PDB entry 8K29 | electron microscopy, 3.18 A resolution | chains P and I of the 12 polymer chains in the assembly

Chain P:
Molecule: 60-nt RNA strand
Organism: Vibrio phage ICP1_2004_A
Sequence (60 nucleotides; numbered -7 to 52; the number before each row is that of its first residue; numbers below 1 keep their minus sign (C-7 is residue -7)):
    -7 CUUAAAGAGU CAACCCUUUG CUUAUCUUCC CUAUUUAAAU GUUAGCAGCC GCAUAGGCUG

Chain I:
Name: Csy4
Organism: Vibrio phage ICP1_2004_A
UniProtKB: F1D5V5 (F1D5V5_9CAUD); residues 0-167 here correspond to UniProt positions 1-168 (UniProt number = residue number + 1)
Chain sequence (168 residues; row label = number of the first residue in the row; numbering starts at 0):
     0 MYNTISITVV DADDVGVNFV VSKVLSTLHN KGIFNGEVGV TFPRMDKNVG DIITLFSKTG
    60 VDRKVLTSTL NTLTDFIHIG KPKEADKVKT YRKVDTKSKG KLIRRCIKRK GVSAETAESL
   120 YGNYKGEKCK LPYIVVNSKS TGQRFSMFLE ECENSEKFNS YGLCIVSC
Disordered / not traced: 0, 166-167
Differences from the reference sequence: conflict Ile51 (Val52 in F1D5V5)

How chain P and chain I interact:
Pairs across the interface - 63 pairs, chain P then chain I:
  A30(P) - Asp12(I)  base contact
  U34(P) - Asn17(I)  hydrogen bond to the base
  U34(P) - Asn47(I)  base contact
  U34(P) - Val48(I)  base contact
  U34(P) - Tyr132(I)  hydrogen bond to the phosphate
  U35(P) - Phe18(I)  phosphate contact
  U35(P) - Val134(I)  phosphate contact
  A36(P) - Tyr132(I)  hydrogen bond to the base
  A36(P) - Arg143(I)  salt bridge to the phosphate
  G37(P) - Thr95(I)  hydrogen bond to the phosphate
  G37(P) - Lys127(I)  hydrogen bond to the base
  G37(P) - Cys128(I)  base contact
  G37(P) - Tyr132(I)  base contact
  G37(P) - Ser145(I)  sugar contact
  G37(P) - Phe147(I)  sugar contact
  C38(P) - Asp94(I)  base contact
  C38(P) - Thr95(I)  hydrogen bond to the phosphate
  C38(P) - Ser97(I)  hydrogen bond to the phosphate
  C38(P) - Lys100(I)  base contact
  C38(P) - Gln142(I)  hydrogen bond to the base
  C38(P) - Phe144(I)  base contact
  A39(P) - Lys100(I)  salt bridge to the phosphate
  A39(P) - Arg103(I)  salt bridge to the phosphate
  A39(P) - Thr140(I)  base contact
  A39(P) - Gln142(I)  base contact
  G40(P) - Asp94(I)  base contact
  G40(P) - Lys96(I)  base contact
  G40(P) - Lys100(I)  base contact
  G40(P) - Arg103(I)  phosphate contact
  C41(P) - Lys107(I)  phosphate contact
  G43(P) - Arg104(I)  hydrogen bond to the base
  G43(P) - Arg108(I)  salt bridge to the phosphate
  A45(P) - Arg104(I)  salt bridge to the phosphate
  A45(P) - Arg108(I)  salt bridge to the phosphate
  U46(P) - Leu101(I)  phosphate contact
  U46(P) - Arg104(I)  phosphate contact
  U46(P) - Leu119(I)  base contact
  U46(P) - Tyr120(I)  stacking on the base
  U46(P) - Tyr123(I)  base contact
  U46(P) - Lys124(I)  sugar contact
  G49(P) - Arg91(I)  salt bridge to the phosphate
  G49(P) - Val165(I)  sugar contact
  C50(P) - Arg91(I)  salt bridge to the phosphate
  C50(P) - Lys92(I)  phosphate contact
  C50(P) - Asp94(I)  hydrogen bond to the base
  C50(P) - Cys163(I)  phosphate contact
  C50(P) - Ile164(I)  phosphate contact
  C50(P) - Val165(I)  hydrogen bond to the phosphate
  U51(P) - Lys92(I)  base contact
  U51(P) - Asp94(I)  base contact
  U51(P) - Asn158(I)  phosphate contact
  U51(P) - Ile164(I)  phosphate contact
  G52(P) - His28(I)  sugar contact
  G52(P) - Lys92(I)  hydrogen bond to the base
  G52(P) - Asn136(I)  sugar contact
  G52(P) - Ser137(I)  hydrogen bond to the base
  G52(P) - Lys138(I)  hydrogen bond to the phosphate
  G52(P) - Ser139(I)  hydrogen bond to the phosphate
  G52(P) - Thr140(I)  base contact
  G52(P) - Gln142(I)  base contact
  G52(P) - Phe144(I)  base contact
  G52(P) - Ser159(I)  hydrogen bond to the phosphate
  G52(P) - Tyr160(I)  hydrogen bond to the sugar
Interface residues without a listed pair, chain P (17 interface residues in all): C44
Interface residues without a listed pair, chain I (44 interface residues in all): Asp13, Lys46

In short:
The interface between chain P and chain I involves 17 residues on one side and 44 on the other; the contacts
include 17 hydrogen bonds, 8 salt bridges and 1 aromatic stacking contact. Polar contacts include
U34(P)-Asn17(I), A36(P)-Tyr132(I) and G37(P)-Lys127(I).
Here chain P is a 60-nt RNA strand and chain I is Csy4, both from Vibrio phage ICP1_2004_A. Entry 8K29 (ICP1
Csy-dsDNA complex (form 2)) was determined by electron microscopy.
